Entry 7JQZ (X-ray diffraction, 2.20 A resolution); this record covers chains D and E of the 10 polymer chains in the assembly.

== Chain D (and E) ==
Protein: Alpha/beta hydrolase fold
From: Burkholderia cenocepacia (strain MC0-3)
Notes: chain E of this document is another copy of the same molecule, construct and numbering; everything in this record applies to it too
UniProt: B1K378 (B1K378_BURCC); numbering as in UniProt (aligned over 1-309)
Amino-acid sequence (309 residues; row label = number of the first residue in the row):
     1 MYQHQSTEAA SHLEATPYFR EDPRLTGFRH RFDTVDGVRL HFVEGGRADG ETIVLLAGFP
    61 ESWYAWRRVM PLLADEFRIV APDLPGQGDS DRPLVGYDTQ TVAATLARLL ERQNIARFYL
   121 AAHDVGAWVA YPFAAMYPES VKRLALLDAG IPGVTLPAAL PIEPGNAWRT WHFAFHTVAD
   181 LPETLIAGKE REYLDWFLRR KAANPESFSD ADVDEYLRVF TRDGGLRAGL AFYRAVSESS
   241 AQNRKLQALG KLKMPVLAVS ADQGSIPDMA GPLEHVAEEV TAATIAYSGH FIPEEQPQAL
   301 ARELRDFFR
Unresolved in the structure: 1-15

== Interface between chain D and chain E ==
Pairs across the interface (12):
  Leu-94(D) with Ala-179(E), hydrophobic; Arg-234(E)
  Thr-177(D) with Leu-94(E)
  Ala-179(D) with Leu-94(E), hydrophobic
  Asp-180(D) with Asp-223(E); Gly-224(E); Arg-227(E), salt bridge
  Asp-223(D) with Asp-180(E); Thr-184(E), hydrogen bond
  Gly-224(D) with Asp-180(E)
  Arg-227(D) with Asp-180(E), salt bridge
  Arg-234(D) with Leu-94(E)
Interface residues without a listed pair, chain D (9 interface residues in all): Arg-92
Interface residues without a listed pair, chain E (11 interface residues in all): Arg-92, Thr-177, Leu-181

== In short ==
9 residues of chain D face 11 of chain E across their interface, with 1 hydrogen bond and 2 salt bridges.
Among the polar pairs are Asp-180(D)/Arg-227(E) and Asp-223(D)/Thr-184(E).
Chain D and chain E are both Alpha/beta hydrolase fold (Burkholderia cenocepacia (strain MC0-3)); the
structure, Crystal structure of Cfl2 wild-type from Burkholderia cenocepacia, was determined by X-ray
diffraction (same publication as 7JQX and 7JQY).
